PDB entry 1MCN | X-ray diffraction, 2.70 A resolution | chains A and P of the 3 polymer chains in the assembly

[Chain A]
Protein: Immunoglobulin lambda dimer mcg (light chain)
Organism: Homo sapiens
Sequence (216 residues; row label = number of the first residue in the row):
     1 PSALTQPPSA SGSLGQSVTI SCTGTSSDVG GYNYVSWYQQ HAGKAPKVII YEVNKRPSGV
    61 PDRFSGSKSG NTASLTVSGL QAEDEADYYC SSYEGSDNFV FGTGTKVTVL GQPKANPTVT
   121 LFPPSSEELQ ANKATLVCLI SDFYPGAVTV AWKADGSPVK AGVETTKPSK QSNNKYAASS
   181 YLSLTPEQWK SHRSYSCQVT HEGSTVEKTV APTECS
Disulfides: Cys22-Cys90, Cys138-Cys197
Construct notes: conflict Ile20 (Phe39 in S14675), Thr23 (Ser42 in S14675), Val29 (Ile48 in S14675), 19 further conflict positions vs the reference (S14675) not listed

[Chain P]
Protein: Peptide N-acetyl-D-his-L-pro-NH2
Sequence (4 residues; row label = number of the first residue in the row; numbering starts at 0):
     0 XHPX
Modified / non-standard residues: ACE (acetyl group) at position 0; His1 (D-histidine; DHI); NH2 (amino group) at position 3

[Chain A / chain P interface]
Pairs across the interface (7; chain A residue first):
  Tyr38(A) with Pro2(P), hydrogen bond (side chain-backbone); NH2_3(P), hydrogen bond (side chain-backbone)
  Ser91(A) with Pro2(P)
  Phe99(A) with His1(P); Pro2(P); NH2_3(P)
  Phe101(A) with Pro2(P)
Interface residues without a listed pair, chain A (5 interface residues in all): Tyr34
Interface residues without a listed pair, chain P (4 interface residues in all): ACE_0

[Overview]
5 residues of chain A face 4 of chain P across their interface; the contacts include 2 hydrogen bonds. Polar
contacts include Tyr38(A)-Pro2(P) and Tyr38(A)-NH2_3(P).
Here chain A is Immunoglobulin lambda dimer mcg (light chain) (Homo sapiens) and chain P is Peptide
N-acetyl-D-his-L-pro-NH2. Entry 1MCN (Principles and pitfalls in designing site directed peptide ligands) was
determined by X-ray diffraction together with 1MCB, 1MCC, 1MCD, 1MCE, 1MCF, 1MCH and 4 further entries from
the same study.
